Entry 6BNK (X-ray diffraction, 3.20 A resolution); this record covers chains A and D of the 4 polymer chains in the assembly.

[Chain A]
Protein: Antigen-presenting glycoprotein CD1d1
Organism: Mus musculus
UniProt: A0A0R4J090 (A0A0R4J090_MOUSE); residues 1-279 here correspond to UniProt positions 19-297 (UniProt number = residue number + 18)
Amino-acid sequence (302 residues; numbered 1 to 302; the number before each row is that of its first residue):
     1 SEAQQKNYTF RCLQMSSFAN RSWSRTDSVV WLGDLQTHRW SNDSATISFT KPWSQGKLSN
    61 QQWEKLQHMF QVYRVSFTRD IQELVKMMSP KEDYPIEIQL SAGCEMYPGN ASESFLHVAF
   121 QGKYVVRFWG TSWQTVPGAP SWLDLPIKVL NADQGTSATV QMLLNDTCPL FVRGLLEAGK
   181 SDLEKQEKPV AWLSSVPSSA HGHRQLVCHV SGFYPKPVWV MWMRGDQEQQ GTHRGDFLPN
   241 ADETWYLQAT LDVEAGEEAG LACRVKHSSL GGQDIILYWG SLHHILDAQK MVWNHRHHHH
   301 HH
Not modelled in the structure: 1-7, 280-302
Disulfide bonds: Cys-104/Cys-168, Cys-208/Cys-263
Covalently attached groups: N-acetylglucosamine (NAG) linked to Asn-20, Asn-42, Asn-165
Differences from the reference sequence: expression tag (280-302)

[Chain D]
Protein: NKT Vbeta8.2 (MOUSE) - 2C12 TCR - hybrid mouse variable and human constant domains
Organism: Homo sapiens
Amino-acid sequence (242 residues; each row starts with the number of its first residue; note: 6 numbers in that range are skipped by the numbering (no residue carries them; nothing is unmodelled there); numbering starts at 0):
     0 MEAAVTQSPR NKVAVTGGKV TLSCNQTNNH NNMYWYRQDT GHGLRLIHYS YGAGSTEKGD
    60 IPDG
    65 YKASRPSQEN FSLILELATP SQTSVYFCAS GDEGYTQY
   108 FGPGTRLLVL EDLKNVFPPE VAVFEPSEAE ISHTQKATLV CLATGFYPDH VELSWWVNGK
   168 EVHSGVCTDP QPLKEQPALN DSRYALSSRL RVSATFWQNP RNHFRCQVQF YGLSENDEWT
   228 QDRAKPVTQI VSAEAWGRAD
Not modelled in the structure: 0-1, 247
Disulfide bonds: Cys-23/Cys-92, Cys-148/Cys-213

[Chain A / chain D interface]
Contacting residue pairs - 8 pairs, chain A then chain D:
  Glu-83(A) / Tyr-48(D)  hydrogen bond
  Glu-83(A) / Tyr-50(D)  hydrogen bond
  Lys-86(A) / Tyr-48(D)  hydrogen bond
  Lys-86(A) / Tyr-50(D)
  Lys-86(A) / Glu-56(D)  salt bridge
  Met-87(A) / Tyr-50(D)
  Lys-148(A) / Glu-97(D)  salt bridge
  Ala-152(A) / Glu-97(D)
Other interface residues (no listed pair), chain A (7 interface residues in all): Leu-145, Val-149
Other interface residues (no listed pair), chain D (8 interface residues in all): Asn-30, Ser-54, Lys-57, Gly-98

[Overview]
Chain A and chain D form an interface of 7 and 8 residues respectively, with 3 hydrogen bonds and 2 salt
bridges. Polar contacts include Lys-86(A)/Glu-56(D), Lys-148(A)/Glu-97(D) and Glu-83(A)/Tyr-48(D).
Chain A is Antigen-presenting glycoprotein CD1d1 (Mus musculus) and chain D is NKT Vbeta8.2 (MOUSE) - 2C12 TCR
- hybrid mouse variable and human constant domains (Homo sapiens); the structure, Crystal structure of
TCR-MHC-like molecule, was determined by X-ray diffraction (same publication as 6BNL).
